PDB entry 7ELN | electron microscopy, 3.00 A resolution | chains A and K of the 26 polymer chains in the assembly

Chain A:
Protein: Type I-F CRISPR-associated protein Csy1
From: Pseudomonas aeruginosa
UniProtKB: A0A3A8DDU9 (A0A3A8DDU9_PSEAI); residue numbers follow UniProt; this construct covers 1-434
Sequence (434 residues; numbered 1 to 434; the number before each row is that of its first residue):
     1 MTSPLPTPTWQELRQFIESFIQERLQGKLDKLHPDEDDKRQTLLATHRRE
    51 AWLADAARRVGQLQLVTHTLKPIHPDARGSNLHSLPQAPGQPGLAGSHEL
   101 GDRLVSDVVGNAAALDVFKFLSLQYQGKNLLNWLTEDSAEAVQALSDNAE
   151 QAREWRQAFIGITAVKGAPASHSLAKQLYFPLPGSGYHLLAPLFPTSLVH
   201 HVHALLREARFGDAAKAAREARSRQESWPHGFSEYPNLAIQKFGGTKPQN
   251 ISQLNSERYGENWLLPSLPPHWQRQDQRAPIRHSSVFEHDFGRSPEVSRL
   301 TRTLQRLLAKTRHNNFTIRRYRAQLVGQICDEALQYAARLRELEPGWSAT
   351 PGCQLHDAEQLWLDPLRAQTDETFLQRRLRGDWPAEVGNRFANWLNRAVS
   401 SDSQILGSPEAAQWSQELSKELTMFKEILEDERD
Disordered / not traced: 1-10
What the authors report for this chain:
  - binding site for the 54-nt DNA strand (chain K): Lys247, Asn250
  - mutagenesis - K247E, K247E/N250D, N250D: decreased binding to dsDNASP
  - mutagenesis - K247E: abolished binding to 15-bp dsDNASP
  - mutagenesis - K247E, N250D: decreased binding to dsDNANS

Chain K:
Molecule: 54-nt DNA strand
Sequence (54 nucleotides; row label = number of the first residue in the row; numbers below 1 keep their minus sign (DG-9 is residue -9)):
    -9 GGAAGCCATCCAGGTAGACGCGGACATCAAGCCCGCCGTGAAGGTGCAGC
    41 TGCT
Disordered / not traced: -9 to 31

Interface between chain A and chain K:
Residue-residue contacts (13; chain A residue first):
  Lys71(A) - DG34(K)  phosphate contact
  Lys71(A) - DT35(K)  salt bridge to the phosphate
  Pro75(A) - DG34(K)  phosphate contact
  Pro75(A) - DT35(K)  phosphate contact
  Asp76(A) - DT35(K)  phosphate contact
  Arg78(A) - DT35(K)  salt bridge to the phosphate
  Gly245(A) - DG33(K)  phosphate contact
  Thr246(A) - DA32(K)  phosphate contact
  Thr246(A) - DG33(K)  hydrogen bond to the phosphate
  Lys247(A) - DG33(K)  hydrogen bond to the base
  Gln249(A) - DG33(K)  base contact
  Asn250(A) - DG33(K)  hydrogen bond to the base
  Asn250(A) - DG34(K)  hydrogen bond to the sugar
Other interface residues (no listed pair), chain A (12 interface residues in all): Gln62, Ala77, Ala112
Other interface residues (no listed pair), chain K (5 interface residues in all): DG36

Overview:
Chain A and chain K form an interface of 12 and 5 residues respectively; the contacts include 4 hydrogen bonds
and 2 salt bridges. Polar contacts include Lys247(A)-DG33(K), Asn250(A)-DG33(K) and Asn250(A)-DG34(K). From
the paper: a binding site for the 54-nt DNA strand (chain K) at Lys247(A) and Asn250(A); K247E, K247E/N250D
and N250D of chain A reduce binding to dsDNASP.
Here chain A is Type I-F CRISPR-associated protein Csy1 (Pseudomonas aeruginosa) and chain K is a 54-nt DNA
strand. Entry 7ELN (Structure of Csy-AcrIF24-dsDNA) was determined by electron microscopy, deposited together
with 7ELM and 7WE6.
